Entry 8GUK (electron microscopy, 2.51 A resolution); this record covers chains C and J of the 10 polymer chains in the assembly.

== Chain C ==
Protein: Histone H2A type 1
Source organism: Homo sapiens
UniProtKB: P0C0S8 (H2A1_HUMAN); residues 1-129 here correspond to UniProt positions 2-130 (UniProt number = residue number + 1)
Amino-acid sequence (129 residues; numbered 1 to 129; the number before each row is that of its first residue):
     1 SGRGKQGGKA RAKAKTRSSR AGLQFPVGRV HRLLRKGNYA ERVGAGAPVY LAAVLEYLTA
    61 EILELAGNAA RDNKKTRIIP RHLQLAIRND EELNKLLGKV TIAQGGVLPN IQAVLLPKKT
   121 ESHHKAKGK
Disordered / not traced: 1-9, 120-129
Curated features (UniProtKB/Swiss-Prot):
  - modified residue: Ser1 (N-acetylserine), Arg3 (Citrulline), Lys5 (N6-(2-hydroxyisobutyryl)lysine), Lys9 (N6-(2-hydroxyisobutyryl)lysine), Lys13 (N6-(beta-hydroxybutyryl)lysine), Lys36 (N6-(2-hydroxyisobutyryl)lysine), Lys74 (N6-(2-hydroxyisobutyryl)lysine), Lys75 (N6-(2-hydroxyisobutyryl)lysine), Lys95 (N6-(2-hydroxyisobutyryl)lysine), Lys99 (N6-glutaryllysine), Gln104 (N5-methylglutamine), Lys118 (N6-(2-hydroxyisobutyryl)lysine), Lys119 (N6-crotonyllysine), Thr120 (Phosphothreonine), Lys125 (N6-crotonyllysine)
  - cross-link (Glycyl lysine isopeptide (Lys-Gly)): Lys13 (interchain with G-Cter in ubiquitin), Lys15 (interchain with G-Cter in ubiquitin), Lys119 (interchain with G-Cter in ubiquitin)

== Chain J ==
Molecule: 147-nt DNA strand
Sequence (147 nucleotides; each row starts with the number of its first residue):
     1 ACAGGATGTA TATATCTGAC ACGTGCCTGG AGACTAGGGA GTAATCCCCT TGGCGGTTAA
    61 AACGCGGGGG ACAGCGCGTA CGTGCGTTTA AGCGGTGCTA GAGCTGTCTA CGACCAATTG
   121 AGCGGCCTCG GCACCGGGAT TCTCCAG

== How chain C and chain J interact ==
Contacting residue pairs (18; chain C residue first):
  Arg11(C) - DA31(J)  base contact
  Arg11(C) - DG32(J)  hydrogen bond to the sugar
  Ala12(C) - DG32(J)  phosphate contact
  Ala12(C) - DA33(J)  phosphate contact
  Ala14(C) - DG32(J)  phosphate contact
  Lys15(C) - DA31(J)  sugar contact
  Lys15(C) - DG32(J)  hydrogen bond to the phosphate
  Thr16(C) - DA31(J)  phosphate contact
  Arg17(C) - DA31(J)  salt bridge to the phosphate
  Arg20(C) - DG32(J)  salt bridge to the phosphate
  Gly28(C) - DG30(J)  sugar contact
  Gly28(C) - DA31(J)  phosphate contact
  Arg29(C) - DG30(J)  phosphate contact
  Arg32(C) - DG30(J)  salt bridge to the phosphate
  Glu41(C) - DG39(J)  sugar contact
  Arg42(C) - DG39(J)  sugar contact
  Arg77(C) - DC20(J)  sugar contact
  Arg77(C) - DA21(J)  phosphate contact
Other interface residues (no listed pair), chain C (14 interface residues in all): Lys13
Other interface residues (no listed pair), chain J (8 interface residues in all): DG37

== Overview ==
14 residues of chain C and 8 residues of chain J are in contact, with 2 hydrogen bonds and 3 salt bridges.
Among the polar pairs are Arg11(C)-DG32(J), Lys15(C)-DG32(J) and Arg17(C)-DA31(J).
Chain C is Histone H2A type 1 (Homo sapiens) and chain J is a 147-nt DNA strand; the structure, Human
nucleosome core particle (free form), was determined by electron microscopy (same publication as 8GUI and
8GUJ).
